6DVO - chain A; structure by X-ray diffraction, 1.98 A resolution.

Chain A:
Protein: Hdac6 protein
Source organism: Danio rerio
UniProtKB: A7YT55 (A7YT55_DANRE); residues 440-798 here correspond to UniProt positions 288-646 (UniProt number = residue number - 152)
Amino-acid sequence (364 residues; each row starts with the number of its first residue):
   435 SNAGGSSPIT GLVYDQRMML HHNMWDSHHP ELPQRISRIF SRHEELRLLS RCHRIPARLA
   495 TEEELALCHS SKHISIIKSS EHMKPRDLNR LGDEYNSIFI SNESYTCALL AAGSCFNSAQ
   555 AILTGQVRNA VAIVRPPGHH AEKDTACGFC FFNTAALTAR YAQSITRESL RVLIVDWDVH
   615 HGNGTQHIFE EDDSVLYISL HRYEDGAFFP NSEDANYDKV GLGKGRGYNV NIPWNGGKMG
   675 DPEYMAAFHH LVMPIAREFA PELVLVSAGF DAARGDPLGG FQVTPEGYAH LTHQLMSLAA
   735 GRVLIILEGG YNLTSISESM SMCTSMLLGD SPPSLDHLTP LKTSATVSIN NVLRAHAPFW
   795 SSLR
Unresolved in the structure: 435-442, 770-773
Construct notes: expression tag (435-439)
Ion coordination: K+ site 1: D610, D612, H614, S633, L634; Zn2+: D612, H614, D705 (together with Bavarostat); K+ site 2: F623, D626, V629, Y662
Small-molecule neighbours:
  - Bavarostat (HBV; 3-fluoro-N-hydroxy-4-[(methyl{[(3s,5s,7s)-tricyclo[3.3.1.1~3,7~]decan-1-yl]methyl}amino)methyl]benzamide): H463, P464, S531, H573, H574, G582, F583, D612, H614, F643, D705, L712, G743, Y745
  - proline (PRO): L493, E515, Y539, T540, L543
What the authors report for this chain:
  - binding site for Bavarostat: H463, P464, S531, H573, H574, G582, F583, F643, L712, Y745
  - catalytic residues: H573, H574 (citing earlier work)

In short:
Bound to chain A: proline and Bavarostat. D610, D612, H614, S633 and L634 form the K+ site 1. The Zn2+ site is
built by D612, H614 and D705. From the paper: catalytic residues H573 and H574; a binding site for Bavarostat
at H463, P464 and S531 among others.
Chain A is Hdac6 protein (Danio rerio); the structure, Crystal structure of Danio rerio histone deacetylase 6
catalytic domain 2 in complex with Bavarostat, was determined by X-ray diffraction (same publication as 6DVL,
6DVM and 6DVN).
